2EV2 - chains A and B; structure by X-ray diffraction, 2.35 A resolution.

== Chain A (and B) ==
Name: Hypothetical protein Rv1264/MT1302
Organism: Mycobacterium tuberculosis
Notes: EC 4.6.1.1; fragment: N-terminal domain; chain B of this document is another copy of the same molecule, construct and numbering; everything in this record applies to it too
UniProt: Q11055 (Y1264_MYCTU); residue numbers follow UniProt; this construct covers 1-207
Sequence (222 residues; numbered -11 to 210; the number before each row is that of its first residue; numbers below 1 keep their minus sign (Met-11 is residue -11)):
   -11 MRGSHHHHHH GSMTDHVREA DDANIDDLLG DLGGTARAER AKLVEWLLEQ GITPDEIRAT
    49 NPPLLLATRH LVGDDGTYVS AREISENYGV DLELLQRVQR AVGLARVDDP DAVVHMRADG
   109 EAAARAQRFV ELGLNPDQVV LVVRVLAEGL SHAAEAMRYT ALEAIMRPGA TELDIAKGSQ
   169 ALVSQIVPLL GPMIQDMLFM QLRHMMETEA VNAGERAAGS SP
Unresolved in the structure: -11 to 10, 197-210 (chain B: -11 to 11, 195-210)
Differences from the reference sequence: expression tag (-11 to 0, 208-210)

== Chain A / chain B interface ==
Pairs across the interface - 128 pairs, chain A then chain B:
  Arg57(A) - Arg191(B)
  Val60(A) - Phe187(B)  hydrophobic
  Val60(A) - Arg191(B)  hydrogen bond (backbone-side chain)
  Gly61(A) - Arg191(B)
  Asp62(A) - Arg191(B)
  Val90(A) - Met188(B)  hydrophobic
  Val90(A) - Gln189(B)
  Leu92(A) - Met188(B)  hydrophobic
  Leu92(A) - His192(B)
  Met104(A) - Arg191(B)
  Met104(A) - His192(B)
  Ala106(A) - Arg191(B)  hydrogen bond (backbone-side chain)
  Asp107(A) - Met188(B)
  Asp107(A) - Arg191(B)  salt bridge
  Asp107(A) - His192(B)  salt bridge
  Ala110(A) - Asp184(B)
  Ala110(A) - Met188(B)  hydrophobic
  Arg113(A) - Pro180(B)
  Arg113(A) - Met181(B)
  Arg113(A) - Asp184(B)  salt bridge
  Arg116(A) - Leu177(B)
  Phe117(A) - Ile174(B)  hydrophobic
  Phe117(A) - Leu177(B)  hydrophobic
  Leu120(A) - Gln173(B)
  Leu120(A) - Ile174(B)  hydrophobic
  Leu120(A) - Leu177(B)  hydrophobic
  Leu122(A) - Ala152(B)  hydrophobic
  Leu122(A) - Ile174(B)  hydrophobic
  Gln126(A) - Tyr147(B)
  Gln126(A) - Thr148(B)  hydrogen bond
  Gln126(A) - Glu151(B)
  Val130(A) - Ala144(B)
  Val130(A) - Met145(B)  hydrophobic
  Val130(A) - Thr148(B)
  Val131(A) - Met181(B)  hydrophobic
  Val133(A) - His140(B)
  Val133(A) - Ala141(B)
  Leu134(A) - Leu138(B)  hydrophobic
  Leu134(A) - Ala141(B)  hydrophobic
  Leu134(A) - Met181(B)  hydrophobic
  Leu134(A) - Ile182(B)  hydrophobic
  Ala135(A) - Gln189(B)
  Gly137(A) - Gly137(B)
  Leu138(A) - Ile182(B)  hydrophobic
  Leu138(A) - Met185(B)  hydrophobic
  Leu138(A) - Leu186(B)
  Leu138(A) - Gln189(B)
  Ser139(A) - Gln189(B)
  His140(A) - Val133(B)
  Ala141(A) - Val133(B)
  Ala141(A) - Leu134(B)  hydrophobic
  Ala142(A) - Gln189(B)
  Ala142(A) - Leu190(B)  hydrophobic
  Ala142(A) - Met193(B)  hydrophobic
  Glu143(A) - Met193(B)
  Ala144(A) - Val130(B)
  Met145(A) - Val130(B)  hydrophobic
  Met145(A) - Leu134(B)  hydrophobic
  Met145(A) - Leu186(B)  hydrophobic
  Arg146(A) - Met193(B)
  Arg146(A) - Met194(B)
  Tyr147(A) - Gln126(B)
  Thr148(A) - Leu122(B)
  Thr148(A) - Gln126(B)
  Thr148(A) - Val130(B)
  Glu151(A) - Asn123(B)
  Glu151(A) - Gln126(B)
  Ala152(A) - Gly121(B)
  Ala152(A) - Leu122(B)  hydrophobic
  Leu170(A) - Leu120(B)
  Gln173(A) - Leu120(B)
  Ile174(A) - Phe117(B)  hydrophobic
  Ile174(A) - Leu120(B)  hydrophobic
  Ile174(A) - Leu122(B)  hydrophobic
  Val175(A) - Phe187(B)
  Leu177(A) - Arg116(B)
  Leu177(A) - Phe117(B)  hydrophobic
  Leu177(A) - Leu120(B)  hydrophobic
  Leu178(A) - Leu190(B)  hydrophobic
  Gly179(A) - Gln183(B)
  Pro180(A) - Arg113(B)
  Pro180(A) - Gln183(B)
  Met181(A) - Ala110(B)
  Met181(A) - Arg113(B)
  Met181(A) - Leu134(B)  hydrophobic
  Ile182(A) - Leu134(B)  hydrophobic
  Ile182(A) - Leu138(B)  hydrophobic
  Ile182(A) - Ile182(B)  hydrophobic
  Ile182(A) - Gln183(B)
  Ile182(A) - Leu186(B)  hydrophobic
  Gln183(A) - Gly179(B)
  Gln183(A) - Ile182(B)
  Gln183(A) - Gln183(B)
  Asp184(A) - Ala110(B)
  Asp184(A) - Arg113(B)  salt bridge
  Met185(A) - Val131(B)
  Met185(A) - Leu134(B)  hydrophobic
  Met185(A) - Ala135(B)
  Met185(A) - Leu138(B)  hydrophobic
  Leu186(A) - Leu138(B)
  Leu186(A) - Met145(B)  hydrophobic
  Leu186(A) - Ile182(B)  hydrophobic
  Phe187(A) - Val60(B)  hydrophobic
  Phe187(A) - Val175(B)  hydrophobic
  Met188(A) - Val90(B)  hydrophobic
  Met188(A) - Leu92(B)  hydrophobic
  Met188(A) - Asp107(B)
  Met188(A) - Ala110(B)  hydrophobic
  Gln189(A) - Ala135(B)
  Gln189(A) - Leu138(B)
  Gln189(A) - Ser139(B)
  Gln189(A) - Ala142(B)
  Arg191(A) - Val60(B)  hydrogen bond (side chain-backbone)
  Arg191(A) - Gly61(B)
  Arg191(A) - Asp62(B)
  Arg191(A) - Met104(B)
  Arg191(A) - Ala106(B)
  Arg191(A) - Asp107(B)  salt bridge
  His192(A) - Leu92(B)
  His192(A) - Met104(B)
  His192(A) - Asp107(B)  salt bridge
  Met193(A) - Ala142(B)
  Met193(A) - Arg146(B)
  Met194(A) - Leu53(B)
  Met194(A) - Arg57(B)
  Met194(A) - Val60(B)  hydrophobic
  Glu195(A) - Tyr66(B)  hydrogen bond
  Glu195(A) - Met104(B)
Interface residues without a listed pair, chain A (63 interface residues in all): Asn49, Pro50, Glu109, Gly121, Ala149, Leu190
Interface residues without a listed pair, chain B (63 interface residues in all): Thr56, Leu59, Glu143, Leu170, Leu178

== Summary ==
Chain A and chain B each contribute 63 residues to their interface; the contacts include 5 hydrogen bonds and
6 salt bridges. Polar contacts include Asp107(A)-Arg191(B), Asp107(A)-His192(B) and Arg113(A)-Asp184(B).
Both chains are Hypothetical protein Rv1264/MT1302 (Mycobacterium tuberculosis). Entry 2EV2 (Structure of
Rv1264N, the regulatory domain of the mycobacterial adenylyl cylcase Rv1264, at pH 8.5) was determined by
X-ray diffraction together with 2EV1 and 2EV3 from the same study.
